6ZY1 - chain A; structure by X-ray diffraction, 1.99 A resolution.

== Chain A ==
Name: Oxidoreductase, NAD-binding/iron-sulfur cluster-binding protein
From: Nitratireductor pacificus pht-3B
UniProtKB: K2MB66 (K2MB66_9RHIZ); residues 1-698 here = UniProt positions 1-698
Amino-acid sequence (725 residues; numbered -26 to 698; the number before each row is that of its first residue; numbers below 1 keep their minus sign (Met-26 is residue -26)):
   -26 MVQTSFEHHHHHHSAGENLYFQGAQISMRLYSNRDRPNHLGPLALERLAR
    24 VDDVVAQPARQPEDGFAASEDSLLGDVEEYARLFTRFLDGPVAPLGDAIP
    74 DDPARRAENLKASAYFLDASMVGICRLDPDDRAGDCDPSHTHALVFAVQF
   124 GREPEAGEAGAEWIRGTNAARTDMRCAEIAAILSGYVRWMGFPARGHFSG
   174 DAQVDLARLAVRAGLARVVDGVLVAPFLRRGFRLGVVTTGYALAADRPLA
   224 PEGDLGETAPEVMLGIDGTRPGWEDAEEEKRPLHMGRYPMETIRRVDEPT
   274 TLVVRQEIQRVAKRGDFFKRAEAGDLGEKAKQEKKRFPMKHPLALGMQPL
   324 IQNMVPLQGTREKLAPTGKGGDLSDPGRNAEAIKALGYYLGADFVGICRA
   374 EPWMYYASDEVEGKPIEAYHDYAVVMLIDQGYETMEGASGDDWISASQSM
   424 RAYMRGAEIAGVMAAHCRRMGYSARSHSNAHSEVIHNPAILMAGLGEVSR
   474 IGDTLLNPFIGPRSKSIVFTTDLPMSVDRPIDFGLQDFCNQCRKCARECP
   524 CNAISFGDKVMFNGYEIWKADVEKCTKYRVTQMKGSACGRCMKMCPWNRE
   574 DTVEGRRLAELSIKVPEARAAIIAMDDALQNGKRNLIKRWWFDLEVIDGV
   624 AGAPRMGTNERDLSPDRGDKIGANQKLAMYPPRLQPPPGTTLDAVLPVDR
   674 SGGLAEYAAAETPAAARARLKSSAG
Not modelled in the structure: -26 to -3, 698
Differences from the reference sequence: initiating methionine (-26); expression tag (-25 to 0)
Bound ions: 4Fe-4S cluster Fe site 1: Cys512, Cys515, Cys518, Cys568; 4Fe-4S cluster Fe site 2: Cys522, Cys548, Cys561, Cys564; Na+: Cys568, Asn571
Small-molecule neighbours:
  - cobalamin (B12): Val276, Val284, Gly288, Asp289, Phe290, Phe291, Trp376, Tyr379, Gln403, Ser422, Tyr426, Ser455, Val457, Ile458, His459, Asn460, Pro461, Ile463, Leu464, Val471, Ile474, Gly475, Asp476, Thr477, Leu478, Ser487, Lys488, Ser489, Ile527, Phe535, Tyr538, Ile540, Lys542, Ala543, Val545, Cys548, Thr549, Arg552, Cys561, Gly562, Cys564, Met565, Gln658
  - 3 bromo 4 hydroxybenzoic acid (QSB): Phe291, Lys307, Phe310, Pro311, Ala419, Ser422, Met423, Tyr426, Asn452, Lys488, Arg552, Ala560
  - 4Fe-4S cluster (SF4), molecule 1: Ser472, Arg473, Ile474, Leu479, Phe511, Cys512, Cys515, Arg516, Lys517, Cys518, Cys568, Pro569, Trp570
  - 4Fe-4S cluster (SF4), molecule 2: Cys522, Pro523, Cys524, Ala526, Ile527, Cys548, Tyr551, Arg552, Cys561, Gly562, Arg563, Cys564
From the paper describing this entry:
  - binding site for 3 bromo 4 hydroxybenzoic acid: Lys307, Tyr426
  - catalytic residues: Lys488 (citing earlier work)
  - mutagenesis - A419M: decreased catalytic activity on 35-DB-4-OH
  - mutagenesis - A419M: unchanged catalytic activity on 3-B-4-OH
  - mutagenesis - A419M: decreased catalytic activity on 35-DC-4-OH
  - mutagenesis - A419M: decreased catalytic activity on 3-C-4-OH

== Overview ==
Ligands of chain A: 4Fe-4S cluster, cobalamin and 3 bromo 4 hydroxybenzoic acid. The 4Fe-4S cluster Fe site 1
is built by Cys512, Cys515, Cys518 and Cys568. The 4Fe-4S cluster Fe site 2 is built by Cys522, Cys548, Cys561
and Cys564. From the paper: the catalytic residue Lys488; A419M reduces catalytic activity on 35-DB-4-OH.
Chain A is Oxidoreductase, NAD-binding/iron-sulfur cluster-binding protein (Nitratireductor pacificus pht-3B);
the structure, Catabolic reductive dehalogenase NpRdhA, N-terminally tagged in complex with
3-bromo-4-hydroxybenzoic acid, was determined by X-ray diffraction together with 6ZXU, 6ZXX and 6ZY0 from the
same study.
